Entry 8DQ1 (electron microscopy, 4.10 A resolution (low resolution: residue-level contacts below are approximate; hydrogen-bond / salt-bridge calls are withheld)); this record covers chains A and B of the 6 polymer chains in the assembly.

== Chain A (and B) ==
Protein: 2-aminobenzoylacetyl-CoA thioesterase
From: Pseudomonas aeruginosa
Notes: chain B of this document is another copy of the same molecule, construct and numbering; everything in this record applies to it too
Reference sequence: P20581 (PQSE_PSEAE); residues 1-301 here = UniProt positions 1-301
Sequence (301 residues; row label = number of the first residue in the row):
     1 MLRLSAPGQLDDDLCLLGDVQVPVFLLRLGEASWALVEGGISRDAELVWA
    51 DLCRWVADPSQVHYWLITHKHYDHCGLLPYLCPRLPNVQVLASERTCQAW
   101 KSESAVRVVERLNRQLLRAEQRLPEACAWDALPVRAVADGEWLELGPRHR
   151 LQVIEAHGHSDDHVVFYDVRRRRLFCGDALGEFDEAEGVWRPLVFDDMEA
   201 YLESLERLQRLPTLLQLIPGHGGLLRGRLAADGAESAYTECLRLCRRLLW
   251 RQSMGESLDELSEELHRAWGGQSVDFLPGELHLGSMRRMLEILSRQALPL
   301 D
Not modelled in the structure: 299-301
Swiss-Prot annotation at these positions:
  - binding site (Fe cation): His-69, His-71, Asp-73, His-74, His-159, Asp-178, His-221
From the paper describing this entry:
  - mutagenesis - E206A, E235A: unchanged binding to RhlR protein

== Chain A / chain B interface ==
Pairs across the interface (32; chain A residue first):
  Leu-2(A) / Trp-250(B)
  Leu-2(A) / Ser-253(B)
  Arg-3(A) / Trp-250(B)
  Glu-185(A) / Trp-250(B)
  Ala-186(A) / Trp-250(B)
  Glu-187(A) / Arg-247(B)
  Glu-187(A) / Trp-250(B)
  Glu-187(A) / Arg-251(B)
  Gly-188(A) / Trp-250(B)
  Val-189(A) / Arg-243(B)
  Arg-228(A) / Leu-298(B)
  Leu-229(A) / Arg-246(B)
  Asp-232(A) / Arg-246(B)
  Thr-239(A) / Thr-239(B)
  Glu-240(A) / Arg-243(B)
  Arg-243(A) / Val-189(B)
  Arg-243(A) / Glu-240(B)
  Arg-243(A) / Arg-243(B)
  Arg-246(A) / Gly-188(B)
  Arg-246(A) / Leu-229(B)
  Arg-246(A) / Asp-232(B)
  Arg-246(A) / Ser-236(B)
  Arg-247(A) / Glu-187(B)
  Trp-250(A) / Arg-3(B)
  Trp-250(A) / Phe-183(B)
  Trp-250(A) / Glu-185(B)
  Trp-250(A) / Gly-188(B)
  Trp-250(A) / Leu-229(B)
  Arg-251(A) / Ala-186(B)
  Ser-253(A) / Leu-2(B)
  Met-254(A) / Glu-185(B)
  Leu-298(A) / Arg-228(B)
Other interface residues (no listed pair), chain A (24 interface residues in all): Met-1, Phe-183, Ser-236, Leu-249
Other interface residues (no listed pair), chain B (22 interface residues in all): Leu-249

== In short ==
24 residues of chain A and 22 residues of chain B are in contact. From UniProt: 7 Fe cation-binding residues
on chain A. The paper reports that E206A and E235A of chain A leave binding to RhlR protein unchanged.
Chain A and chain B are both 2-aminobenzoylacetyl-CoA thioesterase (Pseudomonas aeruginosa); the structure,
Quorum-sensing receptor RhlR bound to PqsE, was determined by electron microscopy (same publication as 8DQ0).
